Entry 4H2T (X-ray diffraction, 2.44 A resolution); this record covers chains A and C of the 4 polymer chains in the assembly.

== Chain A ==
Name: Amino acid--[acyl-carrier-protein] ligase 1
Source organism: Bradyrhizobium japonicum
Notes: EC 6.2.1.-
Reference sequence: Q89VT8 (AACL1_BRAJA); residue numbers follow UniProt; this construct covers 1-326
Chain sequence (346 residues; numbered -19 to 326; the number before each row is that of its first residue; numbers below 1 keep their minus sign (Met-19 is residue -19)):
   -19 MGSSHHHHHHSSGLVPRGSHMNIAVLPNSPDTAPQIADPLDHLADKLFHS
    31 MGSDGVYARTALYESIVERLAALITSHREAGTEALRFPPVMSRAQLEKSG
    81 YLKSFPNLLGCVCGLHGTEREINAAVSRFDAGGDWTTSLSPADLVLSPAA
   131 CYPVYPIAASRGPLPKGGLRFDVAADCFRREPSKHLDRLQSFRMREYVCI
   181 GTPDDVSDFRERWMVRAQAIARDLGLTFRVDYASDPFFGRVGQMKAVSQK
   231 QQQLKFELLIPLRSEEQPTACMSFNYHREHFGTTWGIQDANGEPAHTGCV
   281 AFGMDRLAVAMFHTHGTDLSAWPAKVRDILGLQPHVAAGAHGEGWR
Disordered / not traced: -19 to 17, 313-326
Construct notes: expression tag (-19 to 0)
Metal / ion sites: Zn2+: Cys131, Glu176, Cys279 (together with 5'-O-(glycylsulfamoyl)adenosine)
Residues lining bound ligands:
  - 5'-O-(glycylsulfamoyl)adenosine (G5A): Ala129, Cys131, Arg159, Glu161, Asp167, Arg168, Leu169, Phe172, Met174, Glu176, Asp215, Lys235, Glu237, Ala250, Cys251, Met252, Ser253, Asn255, Cys279, Ala281, Gly283, Arg286
  - 4'-phosphopantetheine (PNS): Ser84, Phe85, Cys131, Tyr132, Asp215, Phe217, Gln229, Gln232, Leu234, Tyr256, His257, His260, Phe261
Curated features (UniProtKB/Swiss-Prot):
  - binding site (Zn(2+)): Cys131, Glu176, Cys279
  - binding site (ATP): Arg159, Glu161, Arg168, Leu169, Lys235, Ala250 to Ser253, Arg286
  - binding site (an L-alpha-amino acid): Glu176

== Chain C ==
Name: Aminoacyl carrier protein 1
Source organism: Bradyrhizobium japonicum
Reference sequence: Q89VT6 (AACP1_BRAJA); numbering as in UniProt (aligned over 1-90)
Chain sequence (110 residues; each row starts with the number of its first residue; numbers below 1 keep their minus sign (Met-19 is residue -19)):
   -19 MGSSHHHHHHSSGLVPRGSHMQAFNTDVRNRIIKLVKGILEQNALAADVT
    31 PQAKLVDVGLTSMDMVNLMLGVEAEFDFTIPQSEITPENFQSVETLERMV
    81 MTQLQPATAA
Disordered / not traced: -19 to 34, 57-90
Covalently attached groups: 4'-phosphopantetheine (PNS) linked to Ser42
Construct notes: expression tag (-19 to 0)
Curated features (UniProtKB/Swiss-Prot):
  - modified residue: Ser42 (O-(pantetheine 4'-phosphoryl)serine)

== How chain A and chain C interact ==
Residue-residue contacts (12; chain A residue first):
  Arg220(A) - Met49(C)
  Val221(A) - Val46(C)  hydrophobic
  Met224(A) - Met45(C)
  Lys225(A) - Val46(C)
  Ser228(A) - Thr41(C)
  Ser228(A) - Ser42(C)  hydrogen bond (side chain-backbone)
  Ser228(A) - Met45(C)
  Gln231(A) - Val36(C)
  Gln231(A) - Met45(C)
  Gln232(A) - Val36(C)
  Gln232(A) - Leu40(C)  hydrogen bond (side chain-backbone)
  Gln232(A) - Thr41(C)
Other interface residues (no listed pair), chain C (8 interface residues in all): Glu53

== Summary ==
Chain A and chain C form an interface of 7 and 8 residues respectively, with 2 hydrogen bonds. Among the polar
pairs are Ser228(A)-Ser42(C) and Gln232(A)-Leu40(C). Chain A binds 5'-O-(glycylsulfamoyl)adenosine and
4'-phosphopantetheine. 4'-phosphopantetheine is covalently linked to Ser42(C).
Chain A is Amino acid--[acyl-carrier-protein] ligase 1 and chain C is Aminoacyl carrier protein 1, both from
Bradyrhizobium japonicum; the structure, Crystal structure of Bradyrhizobium japonicum glycine:[carrier
protein] ligase complexed with cognate carrier protein and an analogue ..., was determined by X-ray
diffraction, deposited together with 4H2S, 4H2U, 4H2V, 4H2W, 4H2X and 4H2Y.
